6T5A - chains E and G of the 8 polymer chains in the assembly; structure by X-ray diffraction, 1.83 A resolution.

== Chain E (and G) ==
Name: Cytoplasmic envelopment protein 1
Organism: Human herpesvirus 1
Notes: chain G of this document is another copy of the same molecule, construct and numbering; everything in this record applies to it too
Reference sequence: A0A110B4Q7 (A0A110B4Q7_HHV1); numbering as in UniProt (aligned over 1-296)
Sequence (304 residues; row label = number of the first residue in the row):
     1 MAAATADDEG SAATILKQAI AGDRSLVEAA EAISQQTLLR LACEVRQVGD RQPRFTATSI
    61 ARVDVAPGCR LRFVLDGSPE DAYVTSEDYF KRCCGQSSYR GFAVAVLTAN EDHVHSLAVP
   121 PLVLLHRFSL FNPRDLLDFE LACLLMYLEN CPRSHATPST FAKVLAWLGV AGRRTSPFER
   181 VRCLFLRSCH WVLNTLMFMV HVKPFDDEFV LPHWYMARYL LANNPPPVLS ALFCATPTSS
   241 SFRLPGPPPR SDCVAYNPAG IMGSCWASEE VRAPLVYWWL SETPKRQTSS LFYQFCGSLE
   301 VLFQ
Not modelled in the structure: 1-10, 235-252
Sequence notes: expression tag (297-304)

== Interface between chain E and chain G ==
Contacting residue pairs (17):
  Phe-90(E) / Pro-120(G)  hydrophobic
  Cys-94(E) / Pro-121(G)
  Cys-94(E) / Glu-270(G)
  Tyr-99(E) / Leu-122(G)
  Arg-100(E) / Leu-122(G)
  Arg-100(E) / Tyr-277(G)
  Asn-132(E) / Leu-122(G)
  Asn-132(E) / Val-123(G)
  Pro-133(E) / Pro-120(G)
  Pro-133(E) / Val-123(G)
  Arg-134(E) / Pro-120(G)
  Phe-178(E) / Ser-11(G)
  Pro-284(E) / Thr-283(G)
  Gln-287(E) / His-126(G)  hydrogen bond
  Phe-295(E) / Tyr-293(G)  hydrophobic
  Ser-298(E) / Arg-180(G)
  Glu-300(E) / Phe-178(G)
Other interface residues (no listed pair), chain E (14 interface residues in all): Gly-101

== Summary ==
The interface between chain E and chain G involves 14 residues on one side and 12 on the other, with 1
hydrogen bond. Its one hydrogen-bonded contact is Gln-287(E)/His-126(G).
Chain E and chain G are both Cytoplasmic envelopment protein 1 (Human herpesvirus 1); the structure, Crystal
structure of herpes simplex virus 1 pUL7:pUL51 complex, was determined by X-ray diffraction.
